7SC9 - chains AS and BD of the 90 polymer chains in the assembly; structure by electron microscopy, 2.60 A resolution.

# Chain AS
Protein: Allophycocyanin beta chain
Organism: Synechocystis sp. PCC 6803 substr. Kazusa
UniProtKB: Q01952 (APCB_SYNY3); numbering as in UniProt (aligned over 1-161)
Sequence (161 residues; each row starts with the number of its first residue):
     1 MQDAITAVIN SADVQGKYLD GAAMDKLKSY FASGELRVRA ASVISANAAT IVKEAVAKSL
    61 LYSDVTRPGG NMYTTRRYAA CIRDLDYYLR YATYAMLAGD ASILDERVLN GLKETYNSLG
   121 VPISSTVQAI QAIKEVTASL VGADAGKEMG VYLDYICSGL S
Glycans and other covalent adducts: phycocyanobilin (CYC) linked to Cys-81
Ligand contacts:
  - phycocyanobilin (CYC), molecule 1: Leu-60, Val-65, Asn-71, Met-72, Arg-76, Arg-77, Ala-80, Arg-83, Asp-84, Leu-85, Tyr-87, Tyr-88, Arg-107, Val-108, Leu-112, Thr-115, Tyr-116, Leu-119, Val-121, Pro-122, Ser-125, Thr-126
  - phycocyanobilin (CYC), molecule 2: Leu-61, Tyr-62, Thr-66, Tyr-73, Thr-75, Tyr-78
Swiss-Prot annotation at these positions:
  - binding site ((2R,3E)-phycocyanobilin): Cys-81
  - modified residue: Asn-71 (N4-methylasparagine)

# Chain BD
Protein: Phycobiliprotein ApcE
Organism: Synechocystis sp. PCC 6803 substr. Kazusa
Notes: EC 4.-.-.-
UniProtKB: Q55544 (APCE_SYNY3); numbering as in UniProt (aligned over 1-896)
Sequence (896 residues; row label = number of the first residue in the row):
     1 MSVKASGGSS LARPQLYQTV PVSAISQAEQ QDRFLEGSEL NELTAYFQSG ALRLEIAETL
    61 TQNADLIVSR AANRIFTGGS PLSYLEKPVE RQPALVGASS DSRNGSVTYA ESNGSGGLFG
   121 GLRSVFSSTG PIPPGFRPIN IARYGPSNMQ KSLRDMSWFL RYTTYAIVAG DPNIIVVNTR
   181 GLKEVIENAC SIDATIVAIQ EMRAASADYF RNNAQAKEIV LQYFDILLSE FKAPTPANKV
   241 RQGPSNDIQG LELPQSYFNA AAKRQKYAMK PGLSALEKNA VIKAAYRQIF ERDITKAYSQ
   301 SISYLESQVR NGDISMKEFV RRLAKSPLYR KQFFEPFINS RALELAFRHI LGRGPSSREE
   361 VQKYFSIVSS GGLPALVDAL VDSQEYADYF GEETVPYLRG LGVEAQECRN WGMQQDLFSY
   421 SAPFRKVPQF ITTFAQYDRP LPDQHVYGSG NDPLEIQFGA IFPKETRNPS KRPAPFNKDT
   481 KRILIHRGPA VNNQVGNPSA VGEFPGSLGA KVFRLNGGLP GAKVGKNTGT SVKFGESSTQ
   541 ALIRAAYRQV FGRDLYEGQR LSVAEIQLEN GDISVREFIK RLAKSELFLK LYWAPHYVCK
   601 AIEYMHRRLL GRPTYGRQEM NQYFDIASKQ GFYAVVEAMI DSKEYSDAFG EDTVPYERYL
   661 TPGGLQMRSA RVGSLREDIG QRVDKEVTPR FVELGQVSAI RTEPEIAYRS NQGVTRQRQQ
   721 TKVFKLVSTY DKVAVKNAIR AAYRQVFERD LEPYIINSEF TALESKLSNN EINVKEFIEG
   781 LGTSELYMKE FYAPYPNTKV IEMGTKHFLG RAPLNQKEIQ QYNQILASQG LKAFIGAMVN
   841 GMEYLQTFGE DTVPYRRFPT LPAANFPNTE RLYNKLTKQD KELVVPSFTP VVKVGG
Disordered / not traced: 1, 87-130, 896
Glycans and other covalent adducts: phycocyanobilin (CYC) linked to Cys-190
Ligand contacts:
  - phycocyanobilin (CYC), molecule 1: Ile-139, Tyr-144, Asn-148, Lys-151, Ser-152, Arg-154, Asp-155, Met-156, Trp-158, Phe-159, Tyr-162, Asn-178, Ile-186, Ala-189, Ser-191, Thr-195
  - phycocyanobilin (CYC), molecule 2: Gln-249, Leu-251, Leu-253, Tyr-257, Leu-401, Glu-404, Ala-405, Gln-406, Glu-407, Cys-408
  - phycocyanobilin (CYC), molecule 3: Arg-292, Tyr-298, Tyr-420, Phe-424
  - phycocyanobilin (CYC), molecule 4: Tyr-304, Ser-307, Gln-308, Arg-310, Asn-311
  - phycocyanobilin (CYC), molecule 5: Ile-338, Asn-339, Ser-340, Arg-358, Gln-362, Phe-365, Ile-431
  - phycocyanobilin (CYC), molecule 6: Tyr-447, Tyr-597, Val-598, Cys-599, Arg-617, Asn-621, Phe-624
  - phycocyanobilin (CYC), molecule 7: Ile-456, Gln-457, Phe-458, Gly-459, Arg-553
  - phycocyanobilin (CYC), molecule 8: Ile-483, Leu-484, Ile-485, His-486, Ala-490, Asn-493, Val-495
  - phycocyanobilin (CYC), molecule 9: Lys-533, Val-563, Ile-566, Glu-569
  - phycocyanobilin (CYC), molecule 10: Gly-713, Val-714, Arg-718, Phe-858, Pro-859, Thr-860, Leu-861, Pro-862, Ala-863, Phe-866
  - phycocyanobilin (CYC), molecule 11: Lys-732, Ala-762, Ser-765, Lys-766, Ser-768, Asn-769
  - phycocyanobilin (CYC), molecule 12: Arg-749, Tyr-754, Leu-876, Thr-877, Lys-878
  - phycocyanobilin (CYC), molecule 13: Asn-797, Thr-798, Gln-816, Ile-819, Gln-820, Asn-823, Ser-887
Swiss-Prot annotation at these positions:
  - binding site ((2R,3E)-phycocyanobilin): Cys-190

# Interface between chain AS and chain BD
Contacting residue pairs - 56 pairs, chain AS then chain BD:
  Arg-76(AS) / Lys-478(BD)
  Arg-83(AS) / Asn-621(BD)  hydrogen bond
  Arg-83(AS) / Phe-624(BD)
  Arg-83(AS) / Ser-628(BD)
  Tyr-87(AS) / Phe-624(BD)  hydrogen bond (side chain-backbone)
  Tyr-87(AS) / Ser-628(BD)  hydrogen bond
  Glu-106(AS) / Pro-595(BD)
  Glu-106(AS) / His-596(BD)
  Glu-106(AS) / Tyr-597(BD)  hydrogen bond (backbone-backbone)
  Arg-107(AS) / Trp-593(BD)  hydrogen bond (side chain-backbone)
  Arg-107(AS) / Ala-594(BD)
  Arg-107(AS) / His-596(BD)  hydrogen bond (side chain-backbone)
  Arg-107(AS) / Tyr-597(BD)
  Arg-107(AS) / Val-598(BD)
  Val-108(AS) / Tyr-597(BD)
  Leu-109(AS) / Glu-465(BD)
  Asn-110(AS) / Lys-464(BD)
  Asn-110(AS) / Glu-465(BD)
  Asn-110(AS) / Tyr-597(BD)
  Asn-110(AS) / Lys-600(BD)  hydrogen bond
  Gly-111(AS) / Glu-465(BD)  hydrogen bond (backbone-side chain)
  Gly-111(AS) / Tyr-597(BD)  hydrogen bond (backbone-side chain)
  Gly-111(AS) / Lys-600(BD)
  Leu-112(AS) / Glu-465(BD)
  Leu-112(AS) / Tyr-597(BD)
  Lys-113(AS) / Ser-9(BD)
  Lys-113(AS) / Ser-10(BD)  hydrogen bond
  Lys-113(AS) / Glu-465(BD)  hydrogen bond (backbone-side chain)
  Lys-113(AS) / Lys-471(BD)
  Glu-114(AS) / Tyr-447(BD)
  Glu-114(AS) / Gly-448(BD)
  Glu-114(AS) / Ser-449(BD)  hydrogen bond (side chain-backbone)
  Glu-114(AS) / Gly-450(BD)  hydrogen bond (side chain-backbone)
  Glu-114(AS) / Glu-465(BD)  hydrogen bond (backbone-side chain)
  Glu-114(AS) / Lys-471(BD)
  Glu-114(AS) / Arg-472(BD)  hydrogen bond (side chain-backbone)
  Glu-114(AS) / Pro-473(BD)
  Thr-115(AS) / Tyr-447(BD)  hydrogen bond (backbone-backbone)
  Thr-115(AS) / Tyr-597(BD)  hydrogen bond
  Asn-117(AS) / Ser-6(BD)
  Asn-117(AS) / Gly-8(BD)
  Asn-117(AS) / Ser-9(BD)  hydrogen bond (side chain-backbone)
  Asn-117(AS) / Pro-473(BD)
  Ser-118(AS) / Val-446(BD)
  Ser-118(AS) / Tyr-447(BD)
  Ser-118(AS) / Gly-448(BD)
  Ser-118(AS) / Pro-473(BD)
  Ser-118(AS) / Ala-474(BD)  hydrogen bond (side chain-backbone)
  Ser-118(AS) / Pro-475(BD)
  Ser-118(AS) / Phe-476(BD)
  Leu-119(AS) / Tyr-447(BD)  hydrophobic
  Leu-119(AS) / Arg-617(BD)
  Ile-123(AS) / Ser-9(BD)
  Ser-124(AS) / Leu-11(BD)
  Ser-161(AS) / Ser-10(BD)
  Ser-161(AS) / Leu-11(BD)  hydrogen bond (backbone-backbone)
Other interface residues (no listed pair), chain AS (20 interface residues in all): Tyr-91
Other interface residues (no listed pair), chain BD (35 interface residues in all): Gln-444, Asn-451, Ala-601, Asp-625, Ala-627

# In short
Chain AS and chain BD form an interface of 20 and 35 residues respectively; the contacts include 20 hydrogen
bonds. Among the polar pairs are Arg-83(AS)/Asn-621(BD), Tyr-87(AS)/Phe-624(BD) and Tyr-87(AS)/Ser-628(BD).
Bound to chain AS: phycocyanobilin. Ligands of chain BD: 12 copies of phycocyanobilin.
Chain AS is Allophycocyanin beta chain and chain BD is Phycobiliprotein ApcE, both from Synechocystis sp. PCC
6803 substr. Kazusa; the structure, Synechocystis PCC 6803 Phycobilisome core, complex with OCP, was
determined by electron microscopy together with 7SC7, 7SCB and 7SCC from the same study.
